4ITZ - chains A and B of the 3 polymer chains in the assembly; structure by X-ray diffraction, 1.65 A resolution.

# Chain A (and B)
Protein: 70 kDa peptidylprolyl isomerase
Source organism: Plasmodium vivax
Notes: EC 5.2.1.8; fragment: FK506-binding domain; chain B of this document is another copy of the same molecule, construct and numbering; everything in this record applies to it too
Reference sequence: A5K8X6 (A5K8X6_PLAVS); residue numbers follow UniProt; this construct covers 1-126
Chain sequence (126 residues; row label = number of the first residue in the row):
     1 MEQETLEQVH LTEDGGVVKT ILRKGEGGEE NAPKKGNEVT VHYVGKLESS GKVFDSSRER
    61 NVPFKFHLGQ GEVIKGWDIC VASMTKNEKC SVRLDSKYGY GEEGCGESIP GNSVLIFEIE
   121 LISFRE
Unresolved in the structure: 1-5
Reported in the primary citation:
  - binding site for substrate peptide: Y43, F54, D55, V73, I74, W77, Y100, C105, I109, F117
  - catalytic residues: Y100
  - mutagenesis - Y100F, Y100W: unchanged catalytic activity
  - mutagenesis - Y100A, Y100E, Y100L, Y100P, Y100R: decreased catalytic activity

# Chain A / chain B interface
Residue-residue contacts (25):
  R60(A) with K35(B); G69(B), hydrogen bond (side chain-backbone); Q70(B)
  V62(A) with H67(B); Q70(B); E72(B)
  P63(A) with H67(B), hydrogen bond (backbone-side chain)
  F64(A) with E72(B)
  H67(A) with V62(B); P63(B)
  Q70(A) with R60(B), hydrogen bond (backbone-side chain); V62(B)
  G71(A) with R60(B)
  E72(A) with V62(B); F64(B)
  E103(A) with G106(B)
  G104(A) with C105(B); G106(B), hydrogen bond (backbone-backbone)
  C105(A) with Y100(B), hydrophobic; G104(B); C105(B), disulfide
  G106(A) with E103(B); G104(B), hydrogen bond (backbone-backbone)
  E107(A) with E103(B)
  R125(A) with R125(B)
Also at the interface, not in a pair above, chain A (18 interface residues in all): E38, K65, G69, Y100
Also at the interface, not in a pair above, chain B (18 interface residues in all): E38, K65, E107
Cross-chain cystine bridges: C105(A)-C105(B)

# Summary
The chain A/chain B interface involves 18 residues from each chain, with 1 disulfide bond and 5 hydrogen
bonds. Polar pairs include R60(A)-G69(B), P63(A)-H67(B) and Q70(A)-R60(B). The paper reports the catalytic
residue Y100(A); Y100A, Y100E and Y100L of chain A, among others, reduce catalytic activity; 7 substitutions
were tested in all.
Both chains are 70 kDa peptidylprolyl isomerase (Plasmodium vivax). Entry 4ITZ (Crystal structure of the FK506
binding domain of Plasmodium vivax FKBP35 in complex with a tetrapeptide ...) was determined by X-ray
diffraction together with 3PA7 and 3NI6 from the same study.
